1Z7Z - chains 2 and 3 of the 6 polymer chains in the assembly; structure by electron microscopy, 8.00 A resolution (low resolution: residue-level contacts below are approximate; hydrogen-bond / salt-bridge calls are withheld).

# Chain 2
Protein: human coxsackievirus A21
Source organism: Human coxsackievirus A21
Notes: fragment: Viral Protein 2 residues 2010-2272
Chain sequence (272 residues; each row starts with the number of its first residue):
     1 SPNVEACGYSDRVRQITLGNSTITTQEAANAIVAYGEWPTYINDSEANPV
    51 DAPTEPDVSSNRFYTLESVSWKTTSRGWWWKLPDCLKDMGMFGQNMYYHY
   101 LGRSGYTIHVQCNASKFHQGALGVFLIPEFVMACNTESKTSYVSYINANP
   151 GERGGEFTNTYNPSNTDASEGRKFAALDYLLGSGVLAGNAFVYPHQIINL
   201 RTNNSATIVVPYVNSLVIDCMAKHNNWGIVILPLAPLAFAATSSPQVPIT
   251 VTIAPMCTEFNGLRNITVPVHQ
Not modelled in the structure: 1-9

# Chain 3
Protein: human coxsackievirus A21
Source organism: Human coxsackievirus A21
Notes: fragment: Viral Protein 3 residues 3043-3234
Chain sequence (234 residues; each row starts with the number of its first residue):
     1 GLPTMNTPGSNQFLTSDDFQSPCALPNFDVTPPIHIPGEVKNMMELAEID
    51 TLIPMNAVDGKVNTMEMYQIPLNDNLSKAPIFCLSLSPASDKRLSHTMLG
   101 EILNYYTHWTGSIRFTFLFCGSMMATGKLLLSYSPPGAKPPTNRKDAMLG
   151 THIIWDLGLQSSCSMVAPWISNTVYRRCARDDFTEGGFITCFYQTRIVVP
   201 ASTPTSMFMLGFVSACPDFSVRLLKDTPHISQSK
Not modelled in the structure: 1-42

# How chain 2 and chain 3 interact
Contacting residue pairs (40):
  Asn48(2) with Trp169(3); Ser171(3); Asn172(3); Thr173(3); Val174(3)
  Pro49(2) with Trp169(3); Ser171(3)
  Val50(2) with Pro168(3); Trp169(3)
  Asp51(2) with Ile170(3)
  Tyr100(2) with Pro136(3); Asn172(3)
  Leu101(2) with Ile170(3); Ser171(3); Asn172(3)
  Leu216(2) with Asn172(3); Thr173(3)
  Ile218(2) with Asn172(3)
  Asp219(2) with Asn172(3)
  Lys223(2) with Asp182(3); Phe183(3); Glu185(3)
  Gly262(2) with Pro135(3); Ile170(3)
  Leu263(2) with Pro135(3); Leu149(3); Gly150(3)
  Arg264(2) with Pro135(3); Pro136(3); Gly137(3); Ala138(3); Leu149(3); Gly150(3)
  Asn265(2) with Ala138(3); Lys139(3); Asp146(3); Leu149(3)
  Ile266(2) with Ala138(3)
  Thr267(2) with Gly137(3); Ala138(3)
Other interface residues (no listed pair), chain 2 (18 interface residues in all): Cys220, Asn261
Other interface residues (no listed pair), chain 3 (22 interface residues in all): Ser112, Ser134, Thr151, Arg176

# In short
The interface between chain 2 and chain 3 involves 18 residues on one side and 22 on the other.
Chain 2 is human coxsackievirus A21 and chain 3 is human coxsackievirus A21, both from Human coxsackievirus
A21; the structure, Cryo-em structure of human coxsackievirus A21 complexed with five domain icam-1kilifi, was
determined by electron microscopy, deposited together with 1Z7S.
